Entry 2C7D (electron microscopy, 8.70 A resolution (very low resolution: no residue pairs are listed; an interface is given only as per-side residue counts)); this record covers chains F and T of the 21 polymer chains in the assembly.

# Chain F
Protein: 60 kDa chaperonin
Organism: Escherichia coli
UniProt: P0A6F5 (CH60_ECOLI); residues 2-548 here correspond to UniProt positions 1-547 (UniProt number = residue number - 1)
Chain sequence (547 residues; numbered 2 to 548; the number before each row is that of its first residue):
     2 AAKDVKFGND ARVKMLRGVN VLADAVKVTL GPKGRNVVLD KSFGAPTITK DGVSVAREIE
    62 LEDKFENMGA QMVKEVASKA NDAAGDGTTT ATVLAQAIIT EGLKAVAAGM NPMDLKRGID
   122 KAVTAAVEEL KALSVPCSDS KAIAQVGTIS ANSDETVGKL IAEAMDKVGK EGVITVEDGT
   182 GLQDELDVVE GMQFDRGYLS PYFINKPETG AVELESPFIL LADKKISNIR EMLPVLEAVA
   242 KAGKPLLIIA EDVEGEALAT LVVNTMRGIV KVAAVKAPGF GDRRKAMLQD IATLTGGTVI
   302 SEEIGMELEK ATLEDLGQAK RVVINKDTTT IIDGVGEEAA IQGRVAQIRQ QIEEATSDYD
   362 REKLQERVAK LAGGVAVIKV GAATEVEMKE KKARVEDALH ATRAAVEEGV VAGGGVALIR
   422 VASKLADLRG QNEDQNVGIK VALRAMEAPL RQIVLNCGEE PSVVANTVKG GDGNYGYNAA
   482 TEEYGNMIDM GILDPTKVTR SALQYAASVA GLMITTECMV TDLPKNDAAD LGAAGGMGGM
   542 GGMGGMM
Unresolved in the structure: 527-548

# Chain T
Protein: 10 kDa chaperonin molecule: groes, protein CPN10, groes protein
Organism: Escherichia coli
UniProt: P0A6F9 (CH10_ECOLI); residues 1-97 here = UniProt positions 1-97
Chain sequence (97 residues; row label = number of the first residue in the row):
     1 MNIRPLHDRV IVKRKEVETK SAGGIVLTGS AAAKSTRGEV LAVGNGRILE NGEVKPLDVK
    61 VGDIVIFNDG YGVKSEKIDN EEVLIMSESD ILAIVEA
Unresolved in the structure: 1-2, 96-97
Swiss-Prot annotation at these positions:
  - modified residue: Lys34 (N6-succinyllysine)

# Interface between chain F and chain T
At this resolution (9 A) residue pairs are not listed: 11 residues of chain F and 9 of chain T lie at the interface.

# In short
The interface between chain F and chain T involves 11 residues on one side and 9 on the other.
Here chain F is 60 kDa chaperonin and chain T is 10 kDa chaperonin molecule: groes, protein CPN10, groes
protein, both from Escherichia coli. Entry 2C7D (Fitted coordinates for GroEL-ADP7-GroES Cryo-EM complex
(EMD-1181)) was determined by electron microscopy, deposited together with 2C7C.
